Entry 8U1U (electron microscopy, 3.10 A resolution); this record covers chains C and D of the 5 polymer chains in the assembly.

# Chain C
Name: Guanine nucleotide-binding protein G(I)/G(S)/G(T) subunit beta-1
From: Homo sapiens
UniProtKB: P62873 (GBB1_HUMAN); residues 2-340 here = UniProt positions 2-340
Chain sequence (357 residues; row label = number of the first residue in the row; numbers below 1 keep their minus sign (Met-16 is residue -16)):
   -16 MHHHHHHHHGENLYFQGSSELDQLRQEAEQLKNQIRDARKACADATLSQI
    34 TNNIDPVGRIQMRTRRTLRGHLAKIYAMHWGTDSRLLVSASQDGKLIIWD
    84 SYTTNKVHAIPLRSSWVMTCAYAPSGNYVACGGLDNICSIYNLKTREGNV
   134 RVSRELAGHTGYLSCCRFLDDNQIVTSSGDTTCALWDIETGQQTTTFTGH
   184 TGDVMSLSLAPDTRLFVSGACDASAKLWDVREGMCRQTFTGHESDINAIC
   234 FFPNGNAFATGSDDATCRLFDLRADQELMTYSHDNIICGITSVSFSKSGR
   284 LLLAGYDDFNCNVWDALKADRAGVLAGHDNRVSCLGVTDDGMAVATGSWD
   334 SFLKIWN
Unresolved in the structure: -16 to 2
Construct notes: initiating methionine (-16); expression tag (-15 to 1)
Swiss-Prot annotation at these positions:
  - modified residue: Ser2 (N-acetylserine), His266 (Phosphohistidine)
  - natural variant: Leu30 (L30F: In MRD42; uncertain significance), Arg52 (R52G: In MRD42), Gly64 (G64V: In MRD42), Asp76 (D76E: In MRD42; D76G: In MRD42), Gly77 (G77S: In MRD42), Lys78 (K78R: In MRD42), Ile80 (I80N: In MRD42; I80T: In MRD42), His91 (H91R: In MRD42; uncertain significance), Ala92 (A92T: In MRD42), Pro94 (P94S: In MRD42), Leu95 (L95P: In MRD42), Arg96 (R96L: In MRD42), 5 further natural variant entries in UniProt

# Chain D
Name: Guanine nucleotide-binding protein G(I)/G(S)/G(O) subunit gamma-2
From: Homo sapiens
UniProtKB: P59768 (GBG2_HUMAN); residues 1-71 here = UniProt positions 1-71
Chain sequence (71 residues; each row starts with the number of its first residue):
     1 MASNNTASIAQARKLVEQLKMEANIDRIKVSKAAADLMAYCEAHAKEDPL
    51 LTPVPASENPFREKKFFCAIL
Unresolved in the structure: 1-6, 63-71
Swiss-Prot annotation at these positions:
  - modified residue: Ala2 (N-acetylalanine), Cys68 (Cysteine methyl ester)
  - lipidation: Cys68 (S-geranylgeranyl cysteine)

# Chain C / chain D interface
Pairs across the interface (89):
  Glu3(C) - Ile9(D)
  Leu4(C) - Ser8(D)
  Leu4(C) - Ile9(D)
  Leu7(C) - Ile9(D)  hydrophobic
  Leu7(C) - Ala12(D)  hydrophobic
  Leu7(C) - Val16(D)
  Glu10(C) - Val16(D)
  Ala11(C) - Leu15(D)  hydrophobic
  Ala11(C) - Val16(D)  hydrophobic
  Ala11(C) - Leu19(D)
  Leu14(C) - Val16(D)
  Leu14(C) - Leu19(D)  hydrophobic
  Lys15(C) - Leu19(D)
  Gln17(C) - Ala23(D)
  Ile18(C) - Leu19(D)
  Ala21(C) - Arg27(D)
  Cys25(C) - Arg27(D)
  Cys25(C) - Ile28(D)
  Cys25(C) - Lys29(D)
  Cys25(C) - Val30(D)  hydrogen bond (backbone-backbone)
  Ala26(C) - Val30(D)  hydrophobic
  Asp27(C) - Lys29(D)  salt bridge
  Asp27(C) - Val30(D)
  Asp27(C) - Ser31(D)  hydrogen bond (side chain-backbone)
  Ala28(C) - Val30(D)
  Leu30(C) - Ala34(D)  hydrophobic
  Ile33(C) - Ser31(D)
  Ile33(C) - Ala34(D)  hydrophobic
  Ile33(C) - Ala35(D)
  Ile37(C) - Met38(D)  hydrophobic
  Val40(C) - Leu51(D)  hydrophobic
  Ile43(C) - Leu51(D)
  Met45(C) - Leu50(D)  hydrophobic
  Arg48(C) - Phe61(D)
  Arg49(C) - Pro60(D)  hydrogen bond (side chain-backbone)
  Arg49(C) - Phe61(D)
  Arg49(C) - Arg62(D)
  Ser84(C) - Phe61(D)
  Tyr85(C) - Pro60(D)
  Tyr85(C) - Phe61(D)  hydrophobic
  Lys209(C) - Gln18(D)
  Met217(C) - Gln18(D)
  Met217(C) - Met21(D)  hydrophobic
  Cys218(C) - Gln18(D)
  Cys218(C) - Met21(D)
  Arg219(C) - Met21(D)
  Arg219(C) - Glu22(D)
  Arg219(C) - Ile25(D)
  Gln220(C) - Ile25(D)
  Thr221(C) - Glu22(D)
  Phe235(C) - Leu37(D)  hydrophobic
  Phe235(C) - Tyr40(D)  hydrophobic
  Phe235(C) - Cys41(D)  hydrophobic
  Pro236(C) - Tyr40(D)
  Asn237(C) - Tyr40(D)
  Leu252(C) - Leu37(D)  hydrophobic
  Asp254(C) - Ala33(D)
  Arg256(C) - Arg27(D)
  Arg256(C) - Ile28(D)  hydrogen bond (backbone-backbone)
  Arg256(C) - Lys32(D)
  Arg256(C) - Asp36(D)  salt bridge
  Ala257(C) - Ile28(D)
  Asp258(C) - Arg27(D)  salt bridge
  Leu261(C) - Val30(D)  hydrophobic
  Ser279(C) - Asp48(D)  hydrogen bond
  Ser279(C) - Leu50(D)
  Lys280(C) - Glu47(D)
  Lys280(C) - Asp48(D)
  Ser281(C) - Tyr40(D)
  Ser281(C) - Cys41(D)
  Ser281(C) - His44(D)
  Ser281(C) - Asp48(D)  hydrogen bond
  Ser281(C) - Leu51(D)
  Gly282(C) - Cys41(D)  hydrogen bond (backbone-side chain)
  Arg283(C) - Cys41(D)
  Arg283(C) - Leu51(D)
  Leu284(C) - Leu51(D)  hydrophobic
  Leu300(C) - Leu37(D)  hydrophobic
  Leu300(C) - Cys41(D)  hydrophobic
  Val320(C) - Leu50(D)  hydrophobic
  Asp323(C) - Pro49(D)
  Gly324(C) - Pro49(D)
  Gly324(C) - Leu50(D)
  Met325(C) - Pro49(D)  hydrophobic
  Met325(C) - Pro60(D)
  Ala326(C) - Phe61(D)  hydrophobic
  Ile338(C) - Phe61(D)  hydrophobic
  Asn340(C) - Asn59(D)  hydrogen bond
  Asn340(C) - Phe61(D)
Also at the interface, not in a pair above, chain C (60 interface residues in all): Arg8, Arg22, Ala24, Thr29, Thr34, Asn36, Ala240
Also at the interface, not in a pair above, chain D (39 interface residues in all): Lys20, Asp26, Ala45, Val54

# In short
60 residues of chain C and 39 residues of chain D are in contact, with 8 hydrogen bonds and 3 salt bridges.
Polar contacts include Asp27(C)-Lys29(D), Arg256(C)-Asp36(D) and Asp258(C)-Arg27(D).
Here chain C is Guanine nucleotide-binding protein G(I)/G(S)/G(T) subunit beta-1 and chain D is Guanine
nucleotide-binding protein G(I)/G(S)/G(O) subunit gamma-2, both from Homo sapiens. Entry 8U1U (Structure of a
class A GPCR/agonist complex) was determined by electron microscopy (same publication as 8TLM).
